4JR6 - chain A; structure by X-ray diffraction, 1.90 A resolution.

== Chain A ==
Molecule: Possible conserved membrane or secreted protein
From: Mycobacterium tuberculosis
UniProt: O33272 (O33272_MYCTU); numbering as in UniProt (aligned over 53-255)
Sequence (224 residues; each row starts with the number of its first residue):
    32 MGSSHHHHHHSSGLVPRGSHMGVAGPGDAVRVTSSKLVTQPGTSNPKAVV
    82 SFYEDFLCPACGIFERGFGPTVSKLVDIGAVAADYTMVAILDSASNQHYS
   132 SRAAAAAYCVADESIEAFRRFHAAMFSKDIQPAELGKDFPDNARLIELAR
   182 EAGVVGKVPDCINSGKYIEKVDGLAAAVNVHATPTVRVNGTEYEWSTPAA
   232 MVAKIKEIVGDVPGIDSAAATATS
Not modelled in the structure: 32-57
Construct notes: expression tag (32-52); engineered mutation Mse156 (Leu in O33272), Mse232 (Leu in O33272)
Modified residues: Mse32, Mse52 (selenomethionine); Mse118, Mse156, Mse232 (selenomethionine; parent Met)
Cystine bridges: C140-C192

== Overview ==
Chain A is Possible conserved membrane or secreted protein (Mycobacterium tuberculosis); the structure,
Crystal structure of DsbA from Mycobacterium tuberculosis (reduced), was determined by X-ray diffraction (same
publication as 4JR4).
